Entry 6UQ2 (X-ray diffraction, 3.20 A resolution); this record covers chains A and H of the 13 polymer chains in the assembly.

Chain A:
Molecule: DNA-directed RNA polymerase II subunit RPB1
Source organism: Saccharomyces cerevisiae (strain ATCC 204508 / S288c)
Notes: EC 2.7.7.6
Reference sequence: P04050 (RPB1_YEAST); numbering as in UniProt (aligned over 1-1733)
Amino-acid sequence (1733 residues; row label = number of the first residue in the row):
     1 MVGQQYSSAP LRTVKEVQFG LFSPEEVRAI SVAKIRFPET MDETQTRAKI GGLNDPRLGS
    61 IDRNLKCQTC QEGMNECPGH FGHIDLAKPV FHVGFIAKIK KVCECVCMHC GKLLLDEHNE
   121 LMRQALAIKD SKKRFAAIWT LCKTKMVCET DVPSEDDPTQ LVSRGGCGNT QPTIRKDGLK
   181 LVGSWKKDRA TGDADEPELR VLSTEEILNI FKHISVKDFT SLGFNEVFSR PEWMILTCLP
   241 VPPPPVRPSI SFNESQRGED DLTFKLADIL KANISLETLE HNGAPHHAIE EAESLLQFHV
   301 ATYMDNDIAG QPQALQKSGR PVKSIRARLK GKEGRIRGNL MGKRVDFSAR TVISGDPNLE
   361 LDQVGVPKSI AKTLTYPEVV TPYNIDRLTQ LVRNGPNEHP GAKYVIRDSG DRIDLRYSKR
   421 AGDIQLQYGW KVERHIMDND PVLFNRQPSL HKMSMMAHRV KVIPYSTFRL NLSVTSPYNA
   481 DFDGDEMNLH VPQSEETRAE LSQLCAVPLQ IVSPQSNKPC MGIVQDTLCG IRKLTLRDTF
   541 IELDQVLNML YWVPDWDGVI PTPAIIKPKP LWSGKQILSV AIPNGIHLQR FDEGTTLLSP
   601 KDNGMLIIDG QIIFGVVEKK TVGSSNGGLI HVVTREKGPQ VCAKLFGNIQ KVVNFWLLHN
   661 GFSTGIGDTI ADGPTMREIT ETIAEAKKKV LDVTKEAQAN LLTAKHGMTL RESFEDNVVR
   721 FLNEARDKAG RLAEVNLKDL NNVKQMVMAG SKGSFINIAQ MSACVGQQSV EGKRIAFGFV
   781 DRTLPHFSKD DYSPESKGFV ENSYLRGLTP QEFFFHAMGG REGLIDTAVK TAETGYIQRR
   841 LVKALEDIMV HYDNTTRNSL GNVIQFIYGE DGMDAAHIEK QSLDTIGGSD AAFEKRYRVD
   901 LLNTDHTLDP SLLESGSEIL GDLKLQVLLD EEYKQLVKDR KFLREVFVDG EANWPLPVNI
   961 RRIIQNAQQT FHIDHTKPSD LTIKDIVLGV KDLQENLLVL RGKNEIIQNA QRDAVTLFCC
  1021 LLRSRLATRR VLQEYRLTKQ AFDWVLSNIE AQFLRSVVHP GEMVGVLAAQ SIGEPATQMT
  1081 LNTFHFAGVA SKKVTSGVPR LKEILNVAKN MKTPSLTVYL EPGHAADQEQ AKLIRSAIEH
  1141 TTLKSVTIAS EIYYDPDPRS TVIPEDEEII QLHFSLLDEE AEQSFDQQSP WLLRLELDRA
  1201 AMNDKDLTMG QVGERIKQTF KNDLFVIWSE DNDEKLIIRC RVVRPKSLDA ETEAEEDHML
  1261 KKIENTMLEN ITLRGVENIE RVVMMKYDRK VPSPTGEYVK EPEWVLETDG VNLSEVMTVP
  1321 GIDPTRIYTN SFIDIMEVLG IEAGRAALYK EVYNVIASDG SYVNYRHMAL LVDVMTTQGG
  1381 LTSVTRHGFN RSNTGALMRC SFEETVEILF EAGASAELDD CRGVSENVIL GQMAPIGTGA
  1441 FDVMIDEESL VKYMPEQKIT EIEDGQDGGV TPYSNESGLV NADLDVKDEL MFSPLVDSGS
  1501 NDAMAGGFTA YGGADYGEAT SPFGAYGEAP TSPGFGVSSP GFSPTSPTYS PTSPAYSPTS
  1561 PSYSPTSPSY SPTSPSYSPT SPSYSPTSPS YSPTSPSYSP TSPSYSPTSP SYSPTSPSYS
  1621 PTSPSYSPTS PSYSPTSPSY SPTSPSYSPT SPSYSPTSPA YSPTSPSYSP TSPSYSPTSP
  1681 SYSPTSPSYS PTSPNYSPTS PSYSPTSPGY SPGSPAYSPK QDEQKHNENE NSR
Disordered / not traced: 1-2, 154-160, 187-198, 250-256, 1082-1091, 1177-1187, 1244-1256, 1447-1733
Bound ions: Zn2+ site 1: Cys-67, Cys-70, Cys-77, His-80; Zn2+ site 2: Cys-107, Cys-110, Cys-167; Mg2+: Asp-483, Asp-485 (shared with 1 residue of chain R)
Curated features (UniProtKB/Swiss-Prot):
  - region: Pro-248 to Asp-260 (Lid loop), Asn-306 to Lys-323 (Rudder loop), Pro-810 to Glu-822 (Bridging helix)
  - binding site (Zn(2+)): Cys-67, Cys-70, Cys-77, His-80, Cys-107, Cys-110, Cys-148, Cys-167
  - binding site (Mg(2+)): Asp-481, Asp-483, Asp-485
  - modified residue: Thr-1471 (Phosphothreonine)
  - cross-link (Glycyl lysine isopeptide (Lys-Gly)): Lys-695 (interchain with G-Cter in ubiquitin), Lys-1246 (interchain with G-Cter in ubiquitin), Lys-1350 (interchain with G-Cter in ubiquitin)
  - natural variant: Ser-1653 to Pro-1659 (deletion: In strain: A364A)
  - mutagenesis: Lys-1246 (K1246R: Impairs ubiquitination during transcription stress)

Chain H:
Molecule: DNA-directed RNA polymerases I, II, and III subunit RPABC3
Source organism: Saccharomyces cerevisiae (strain ATCC 204508 / S288c)
Reference sequence: P20436 (RPAB3_YEAST); residues 1-146 here = UniProt positions 1-146
Amino-acid sequence (146 residues; row label = number of the first residue in the row):
     1 MSNTLFDDIF QVSEVDPGRY NKVCRIEAAS TTQDQCKLTL DINVELFPVA AQDSLTVTIA
    61 SSLNLEDTPA NDSSATRSWR PPQAGDRSLA DDYDYVMYGT AYKFEEVSKD LIAVYYSFGG
   121 LLMRLEGNYR NLNNLKQENA YLLIRR
Disordered / not traced: 1, 64-75
Curated features (UniProtKB/Swiss-Prot):
  - region: Asp-16 to Thr-39 (Non-specific ssDNA binding)
  - modified residue: Ser-2 (N-acetylserine), Thr-68 (Phosphothreonine)

Interface between chain A and chain H:
Pairs across the interface - 57 pairs, chain A then chain H:
  Arg-537(A) / Tyr-20(H)
  Arg-537(A) / Arg-25(H)
  Arg-537(A) / Asp-41(H)  salt bridge
  Arg-537(A) / Gly-120(H)
  Arg-537(A) / Leu-122(H)
  Asp-538(A) / Tyr-20(H)
  Asp-538(A) / Asn-21(H)  hydrogen bond (side chain-backbone)
  Asp-538(A) / Lys-22(H)  hydrogen bond (side chain-backbone)
  Asp-538(A) / Val-23(H)
  Phe-540(A) / Asn-43(H)
  Val-559(A) / Arg-77(H)
  Ile-560(A) / Arg-77(H)
  Ile-560(A) / Ser-78(H)
  Ile-560(A) / Trp-79(H)  hydrogen bond (backbone-backbone)
  Thr-562(A) / Tyr-98(H)
  Pro-563(A) / Trp-79(H)
  Pro-563(A) / Tyr-98(H)
  Ala-564(A) / Met-97(H)
  Ala-564(A) / Tyr-98(H)
  Ala-564(A) / Phe-118(H)
  Ile-565(A) / Leu-46(H)  hydrophobic
  Ile-565(A) / Tyr-95(H)
  Ile-565(A) / Val-96(H)
  Ile-565(A) / Met-97(H)  hydrophobic
  Ile-566(A) / Val-96(H)  hydrogen bond (backbone-backbone)
  Lys-567(A) / Asp-91(H)
  Lys-567(A) / Tyr-93(H)
  Lys-567(A) / Tyr-95(H)
  Lys-567(A) / Val-96(H)
  Pro-568(A) / Leu-46(H)  hydrophobic
  Pro-568(A) / Asp-94(H)
  Pro-568(A) / Tyr-95(H)  hydrophobic
  Pro-570(A) / Trp-79(H)  hydrophobic
  Leu-571(A) / Leu-46(H)  hydrophobic
  Trp-572(A) / Trp-79(H)  hydrophobic
  Ser-573(A) / Gly-119(H)  hydrogen bond (side chain-backbone)
  Lys-575(A) / Gly-119(H)
  Lys-575(A) / Gly-120(H)
  Leu-597(A) / Tyr-102(H)  hydrogen bond (backbone-side chain)
  Leu-597(A) / Tyr-115(H)
  Leu-597(A) / Leu-122(H)
  Leu-598(A) / Arg-25(H)  hydrogen bond (backbone-side chain)
  Leu-598(A) / Thr-39(H)
  Leu-598(A) / Leu-122(H)
  Leu-598(A) / Arg-124(H)
  Ser-599(A) / Arg-25(H)
  Pro-600(A) / Arg-25(H)
  Lys-601(A) / Tyr-20(H)
  Asp-602(A) / Tyr-20(H)
  Leu-606(A) / Tyr-102(H)  hydrophobic
  Ile-613(A) / Tyr-102(H)  hydrophobic
  Ile-613(A) / Ser-117(H)  hydrogen bond (backbone-side chain)
  Ile-613(A) / Gly-120(H)
  Phe-614(A) / Leu-122(H)  hydrophobic
  Asp-739(A) / Arg-19(H)  salt bridge
  Met-748(A) / Arg-19(H)
  Asp-974(A) / Lys-136(H)  hydrogen bond (backbone-side chain)
Other interface residues (no listed pair), chain A (35 interface residues in all): Leu-543, Pro-561, Gln-968, Ile-973, His-975, Thr-976
Other interface residues (no listed pair), chain H (32 interface residues in all): Thr-76, Lys-103, Leu-121

In short:
35 residues of chain A face 32 of chain H across their interface, with 9 hydrogen bonds and 2 salt bridges.
Among the polar pairs are Arg-537(A)/Asp-41(H), Asp-739(A)/Arg-19(H) and Asp-538(A)/Asn-21(H).
Chain A is DNA-directed RNA polymerase II subunit RPB1 and chain H is DNA-directed RNA polymerases I, II, and
III subunit RPABC3, both from Saccharomyces cerevisiae (strain ATCC 204508 / S288c); the structure, RNA
polymerase II elongation complex with dG in state 1, was determined by X-ray diffraction, deposited together
with 6UPX, 6UPY, 6UPZ, 6UQ0, 6UQ1 and 6UQ3.
